6KLH - chains A and B of the 4 polymer chains in the assembly; structure by electron microscopy, 3.70 A resolution.

Chain A:
Name: RNA-directed RNA polymerase L
Organism: Machupo virus
Notes: EC 2.7.7.48, 3.1.-.-
Reference sequence: Q6IVU0 (Q6IVU0_MACHU); numbering as in UniProt (aligned over 1-2209)
Sequence (2209 residues; each row starts with the number of its first residue):
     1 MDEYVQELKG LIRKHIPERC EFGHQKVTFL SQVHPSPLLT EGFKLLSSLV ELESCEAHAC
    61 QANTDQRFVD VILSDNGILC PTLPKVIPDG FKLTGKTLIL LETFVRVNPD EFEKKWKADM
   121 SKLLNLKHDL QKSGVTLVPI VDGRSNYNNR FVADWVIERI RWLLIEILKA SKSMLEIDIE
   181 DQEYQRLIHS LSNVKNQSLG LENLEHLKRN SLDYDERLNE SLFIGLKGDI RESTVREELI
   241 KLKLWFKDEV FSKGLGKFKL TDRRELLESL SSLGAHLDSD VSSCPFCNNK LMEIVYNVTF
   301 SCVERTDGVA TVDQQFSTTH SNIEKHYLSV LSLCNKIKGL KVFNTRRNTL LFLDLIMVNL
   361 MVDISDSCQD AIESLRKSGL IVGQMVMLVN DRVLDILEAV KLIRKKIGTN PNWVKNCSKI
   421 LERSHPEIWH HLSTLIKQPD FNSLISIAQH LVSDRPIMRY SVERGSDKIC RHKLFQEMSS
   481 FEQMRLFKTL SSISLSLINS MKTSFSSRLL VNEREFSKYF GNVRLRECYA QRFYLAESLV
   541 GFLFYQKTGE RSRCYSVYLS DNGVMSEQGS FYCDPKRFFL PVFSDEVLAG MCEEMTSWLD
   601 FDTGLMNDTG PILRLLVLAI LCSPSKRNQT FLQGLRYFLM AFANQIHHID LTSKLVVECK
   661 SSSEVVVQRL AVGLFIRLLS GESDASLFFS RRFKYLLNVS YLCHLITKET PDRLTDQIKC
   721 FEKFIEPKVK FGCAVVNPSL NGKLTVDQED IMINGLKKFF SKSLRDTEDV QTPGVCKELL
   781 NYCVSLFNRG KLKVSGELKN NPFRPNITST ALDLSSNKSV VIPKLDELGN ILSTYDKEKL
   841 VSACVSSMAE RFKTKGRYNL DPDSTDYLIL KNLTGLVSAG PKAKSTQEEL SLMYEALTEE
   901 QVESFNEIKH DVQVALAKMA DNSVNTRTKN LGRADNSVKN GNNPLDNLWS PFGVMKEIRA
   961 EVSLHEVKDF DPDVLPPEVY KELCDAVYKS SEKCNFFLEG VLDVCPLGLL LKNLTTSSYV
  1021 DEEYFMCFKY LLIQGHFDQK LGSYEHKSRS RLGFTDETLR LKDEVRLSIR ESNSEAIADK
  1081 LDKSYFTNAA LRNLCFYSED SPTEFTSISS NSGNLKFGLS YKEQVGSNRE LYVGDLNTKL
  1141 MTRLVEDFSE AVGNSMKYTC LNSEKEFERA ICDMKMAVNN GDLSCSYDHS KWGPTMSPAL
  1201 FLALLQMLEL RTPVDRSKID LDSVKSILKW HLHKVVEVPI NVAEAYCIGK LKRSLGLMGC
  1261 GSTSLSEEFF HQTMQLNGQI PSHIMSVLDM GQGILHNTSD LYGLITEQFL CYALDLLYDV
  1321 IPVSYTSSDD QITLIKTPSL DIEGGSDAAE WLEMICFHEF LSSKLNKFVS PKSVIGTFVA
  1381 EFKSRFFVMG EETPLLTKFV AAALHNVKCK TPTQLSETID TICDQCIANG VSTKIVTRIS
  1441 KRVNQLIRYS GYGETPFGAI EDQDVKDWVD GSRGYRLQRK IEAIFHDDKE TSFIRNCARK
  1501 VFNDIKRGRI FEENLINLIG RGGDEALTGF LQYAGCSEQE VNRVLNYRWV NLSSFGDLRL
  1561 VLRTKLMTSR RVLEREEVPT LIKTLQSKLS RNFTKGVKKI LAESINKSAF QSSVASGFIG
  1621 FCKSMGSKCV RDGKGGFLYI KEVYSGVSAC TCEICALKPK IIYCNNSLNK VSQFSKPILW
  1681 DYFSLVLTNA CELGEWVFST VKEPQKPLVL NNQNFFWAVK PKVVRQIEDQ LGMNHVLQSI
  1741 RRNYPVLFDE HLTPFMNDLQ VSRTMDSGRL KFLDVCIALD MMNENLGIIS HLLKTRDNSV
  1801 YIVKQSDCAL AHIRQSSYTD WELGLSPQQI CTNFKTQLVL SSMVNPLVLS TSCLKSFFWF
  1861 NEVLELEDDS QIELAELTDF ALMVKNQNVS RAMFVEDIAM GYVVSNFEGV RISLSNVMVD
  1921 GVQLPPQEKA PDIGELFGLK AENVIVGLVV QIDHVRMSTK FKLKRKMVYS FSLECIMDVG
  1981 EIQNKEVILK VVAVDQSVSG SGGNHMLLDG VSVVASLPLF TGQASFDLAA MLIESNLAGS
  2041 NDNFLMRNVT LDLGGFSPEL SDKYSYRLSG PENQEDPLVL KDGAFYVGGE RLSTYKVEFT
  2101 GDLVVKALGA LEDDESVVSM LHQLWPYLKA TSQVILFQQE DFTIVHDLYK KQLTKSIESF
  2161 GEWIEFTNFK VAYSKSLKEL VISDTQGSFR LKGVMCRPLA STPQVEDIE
Unresolved in the structure: 1, 174-179, 196-200, 306-320, 462-467, 514-519, 805-821, 854-858, 875-896, 922-961, 1040-1085, 1250-1261, 1340-1346, 1569-1577, 1592-1610, 1634-1635, 1706-1710, 1916-1952, 2043-2056, 2159-2209
Cystine bridges: Cys-55/Cys-60, Cys-1691/Cys-1776
Bound ions: Zn2+: Cys-284, Cys-287, Cys-470, His-472; Mn2+: Asp-1188, Glu-1381

Chain B:
Molecule: 19-nt RNA strand
Sequence (19 nucleotides; each row starts with the number of its first residue):
     1 GCCUAGGAUC CACUGUGCG
Unresolved in the structure: 1-12

Chain A / chain B interface:
Residue-residue contacts (33):
  Leu-328(A) with G17(B), phosphate contact
  Ser-332(A) with G17(B), hydrogen bond to the phosphate
  Asn-335(A) with U16(B), hydrogen bond to the base
  Lys-336(A) with G15(B), salt bridge to the phosphate; U16(B), salt bridge to the phosphate
  Gly-339(A) with U14(B), hydrogen bond to the sugar
  Asn-390(A) with G15(B), base contact; U16(B), base contact
  Asp-391(A) with G15(B), hydrogen bond to the base; U16(B), hydrogen bond to the base
  Ser-492(A) with C18(B), hydrogen bond to the base
  Leu-495(A) with C18(B), base contact
  Lys-502(A) with G15(B), hydrogen bond to the base; G17(B), hydrogen bond to the base
  Thr-503(A) with G15(B), hydrogen bond to the base
  Ser-504(A) with G15(B), hydrogen bond to the base
  Arg-532(A) with G19(B), base contact
  Phe-533(A) with C18(B), base contact
  Tyr-534(A) with C18(B), base contact; G19(B), stacking on the base
  Phe-583(A) with C18(B), base contact
  Leu-870(A) with C13(B), sugar contact
  Leu-897(A) with C13(B), base contact
  Phe-905(A) with C13(B), base contact
  Tyr-1449(A) with G17(B), base contact; C18(B), sugar contact
  Val-1561(A) with U14(B), phosphate contact
  Cys-1622(A) with G15(B), hydrogen bond to the sugar
  Lys-1623(A) with C13(B), base contact; G15(B), sugar contact
  Gly-1626(A) with U16(B), phosphate contact
  Ser-1627(A) with G15(B), phosphate contact
  Lys-1641(A) with G17(B), salt bridge to the phosphate
Also at the interface, not in a pair above, chain A (30 interface residues in all): Asn-499, Glu-537, Val-902, Tyr-1639

In short:
30 residues of chain A and 7 residues of chain B are in contact, with 11 hydrogen bonds, 3 salt bridges and 1
aromatic stacking contact. Among the polar pairs are Asn-335(A)/U16(B), Asp-391(A)/G15(B) and
Asp-391(A)/U16(B).
Here chain A is RNA-directed RNA polymerase L (Machupo virus) and chain B is a 19-nt RNA strand. Entry 6KLH
(Dimeric structure of Machupo virus polymerase bound to vRNA promoter) was determined by electron microscopy,
deposited together with 6KLC, 6KLD and 6KLE.
